PDB entry 6SE6 | electron microscopy, 3.50 A resolution | chains A and I of the 11 polymer chains in the assembly

# Chain A
Protein: Histone H3-like centromeric protein A
From: Homo sapiens
Reference sequence: P49450 (CENPA_HUMAN); residues 1-140 here = UniProt positions 1-140
Sequence (140 residues; row label = number of the first residue in the row):
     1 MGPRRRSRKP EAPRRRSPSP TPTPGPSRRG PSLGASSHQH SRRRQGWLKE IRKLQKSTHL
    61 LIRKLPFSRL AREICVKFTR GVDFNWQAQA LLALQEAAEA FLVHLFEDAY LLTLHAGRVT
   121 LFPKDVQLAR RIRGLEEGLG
Disordered / not traced: 1-41, 140
UniProt features mapped onto this chain:
  - region: Gln39 to Leu54 (Important for flexibility of DNA ends that protrude from nucleosomes)
  - modified residue: Gly2 (N,N,N-trimethylglycine), Ser7 (Phosphoserine), Ser17 (Phosphoserine), Ser19 (Phosphoserine), Ser27 (Phosphoserine), Ser68 (Phosphoserine)
  - mutagenesis: Ser7 (S7A: Induces a delay at the terminal stage of cytokinesis and chromosome misalignment during mitosis due to a defect in kinetochore attachment to microtubules), Ser17 (S17A: Impaired mitotic chromosome congression and chromosome segregation; when associated with A-19), Ser19 (S19A: Impaired mitotic chromosome congression and chromosome segregation; when associated with A-17), Ser68 (S68A: No effect on interaction with HJURP. Impairs localization at centromeres; S68E/Q: Impairs interaction with HJURP, association with chromatin and localization at centromeres), Arg80 to Gly81 (Impairs retention at centromeres, but not targeting to centromeres), His104 (H104G: Reduces location at centromeres. Abolishes location at centromeres; when associated with C-112), Leu112 (L112C: No effect on location at centromeres. Abolishes location at centromeres; when associated with G-104)

# Chain I
Molecule: 145-nt DNA strand
From: synthetic construct
Sequence (145 nucleotides; numbered -72 to 72; the number before each row is that of its first residue; numbers below 1 keep their minus sign (DA-72 is residue -72)):
   -72 ATCAGAATCC CGGTGCCGAG GCCGCTCAAT TGGTCGTAGA CAGCTCTAGC ACCGCTTAAA
   -12 CGCACGTACG CGCTGTCCCC CGCGTTTTAA CCGCCAAGGG GATTACTCCC TAGTCTCCAG
    48 GCACGTGTCA GATATATACA TCGAT

# Interface between chain A and chain I
Pairs across the interface - 10 pairs, chain A then chain I:
  Arg72(A) - DC-23(I)  salt bridge to the phosphate
  Asn85(A) - DG-24(I)  phosphate contact
  Asn85(A) - DC-23(I)  sugar contact
  Trp86(A) - DG-24(I)  sugar contact
  Trp86(A) - DC-23(I)  hydrogen bond to the phosphate
  Gln87(A) - DG-24(I)  phosphate contact
  Ala88(A) - DG-24(I)  phosphate contact
  Arg118(A) - DG-3(I)  phosphate contact
  Val119(A) - DG-3(I)  hydrogen bond to the phosphate
  Thr120(A) - DG-3(I)  hydrogen bond to the phosphate
Also at the interface, not in a pair above, chain A (11 interface residues in all): Arg44, Arg63, Phe122
Also at the interface, not in a pair above, chain I (8 interface residues in all): DA-14, DA-13, DC-4, DC-2, DG70

# In short
11 residues of chain A face 8 of chain I across their interface; the contacts include 3 hydrogen bonds and 1
salt bridge. Polar contacts include Trp86(A)-DC-23(I), Val119(A)-DG-3(I) and Thr120(A)-DG-3(I). UniProt lists
8 mutagenesis sites on chain A.
Chain A is Histone H3-like centromeric protein A (Homo sapiens) and chain I is a 145-nt DNA strand (synthetic
construct); the structure, Class2 : CENP-A nucleosome in complex with CENP-C central region, was determined by
electron microscopy together with 6SE0, 6SEE, 6SEF and 6SEG from the same study.
